7SAZ - chains B and F of the 7 polymer chains in the assembly; structure by electron microscopy, 3.00 A resolution.

== Chain B ==
Molecule: GldM
Source organism: Capnocytophaga canimorsus (strain 5)
Notes: fragment: C-terminal TEV cleavage site and TwinStrep Tag
UniProtKB: F9YQB7 (F9YQB7_CAPCC); residues 1-330 here = UniProt positions 1-330
Amino-acid sequence (369 residues; each row starts with the number of its first residue):
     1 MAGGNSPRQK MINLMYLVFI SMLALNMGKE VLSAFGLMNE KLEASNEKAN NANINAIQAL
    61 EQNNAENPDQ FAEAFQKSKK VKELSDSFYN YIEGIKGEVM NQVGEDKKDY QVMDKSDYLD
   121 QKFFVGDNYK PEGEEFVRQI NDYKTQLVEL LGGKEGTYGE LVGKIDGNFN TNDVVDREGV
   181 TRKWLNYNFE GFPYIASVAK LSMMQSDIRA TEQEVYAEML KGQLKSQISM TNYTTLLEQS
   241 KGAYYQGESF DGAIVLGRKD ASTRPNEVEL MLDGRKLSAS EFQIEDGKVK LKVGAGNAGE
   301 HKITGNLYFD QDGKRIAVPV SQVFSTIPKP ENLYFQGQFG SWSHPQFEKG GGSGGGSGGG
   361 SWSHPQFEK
Unresolved in the structure: 1-5, 221-369
Differences from the reference sequence: expression tag (331-369)

== Chain F ==
Molecule: GldL
Source organism: Capnocytophaga canimorsus (strain 5)
UniProtKB: F9YQB6 (F9YQB6_CAPCC); residues 1-228 here = UniProt positions 1-228
Amino-acid sequence (228 residues; numbered 1 to 228; the number before each row is that of its first residue):
     1 MAQSNKTTKK IFQMAYGIGA SIVILGALFK ILHWEIDFGG FKLGGGFLLA FGLITEAIIF
    61 FISAFEPVEE GYDWSLVYPE LVGGEARQNQ LVGRGVVSQL SEEDKAIKES LSEKLDNLLA
   121 EAQIDANLMH SLSASIQNFA GAAKEIAPVT DAMVSTHKYG EELSMAAAHL ESLNSLYKLQ
   181 LERTENQVSA QAGVVDNLNS LNEQMMSFKD NLKSLNSVYG GMLSAMGK
Unresolved in the structure: 1-9, 67-228

== Interface between chain B and chain F ==
Contacting residue pairs (12; chain B residue first):
  Asn13(B) with Phe60(F)
  Tyr16(B) with Glu56(F), hydrogen bond
  Leu17(B) with Val23(F), hydrophobic; Glu56(F)
  Ile20(B) with Val23(F), hydrophobic; Ala27(F), hydrophobic
  Leu23(B) with Ile31(F), hydrophobic
  Ala24(B) with Lys30(F); Leu49(F), hydrophobic
  Met27(B) with Lys30(F); His33(F)
  Gln111(B) with His33(F)
Also at the interface, not in a pair above, chain B (12 interface residues in all): Leu14, Ser21, Gly28, Val112
Also at the interface, not in a pair above, chain F (9 interface residues in all): Leu53

== Summary ==
Chain B and chain F form an interface of 12 and 9 residues respectively, with 1 hydrogen bond. Its one
hydrogen-bonded contact is Tyr16(B)-Glu56(F).
Chain B is GldM and chain F is GldL, both from Capnocytophaga canimorsus (strain 5); the structure, Structure
of GldLM, the proton-powered motor that drives Type IX protein secretion and gliding motility in ..., was
determined by electron microscopy (same publication as 7SAT, 7SAU, 7SAX and 7SB2).
